2O5X - chains L and H; structure by X-ray diffraction, 2.05 A resolution.

Chain L:
Name: chimeric antibody Fab 1E9-DB3
Source organism: Mus musculus, Homo sapiens
Notes: fragment: light chain; engineered mutation(s): G63S; antibody fragment or engineered binder
Sequence (219 residues; row label = number of the first residue in the row; a row labelled like 27A-27E holds insertion residues (27A, then the next letters in order)):
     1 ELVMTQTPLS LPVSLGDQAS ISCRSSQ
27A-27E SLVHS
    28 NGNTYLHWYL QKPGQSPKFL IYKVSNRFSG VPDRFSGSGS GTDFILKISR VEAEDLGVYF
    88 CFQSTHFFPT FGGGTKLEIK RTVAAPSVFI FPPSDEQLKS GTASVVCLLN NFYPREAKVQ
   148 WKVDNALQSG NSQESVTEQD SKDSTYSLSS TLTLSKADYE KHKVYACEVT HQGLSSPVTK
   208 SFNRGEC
Not modelled in the structure: 214
Disulfides: Cys23-Cys88, Cys134-Cys194

Chain H:
Name: chimeric antibody Fab 1E9-DB3
Source organism: Mus musculus, Homo sapiens
Notes: fragment: heavy chain; engineered mutation(s): L47W, M87T, R100W; antibody fragment or engineered binder
Sequence (227 residues; each row starts with the number of its first residue; note: 17 numbers in that range are skipped by the numbering (no residue carries them; nothing is unmodelled there); a row labelled like 82A-82C holds insertion residues (82A, then the next letters in order)):
     1 QVQLVQSGPE LKKPGETVKI SCKASGYMFT NYGMNWVKQA PGKALKWMGW IN
   52A P
    53 YTGESTFADD FKGRFAFFLE TSATTAYLQI
82A-82C NNL
    83 KNEDTATYFC ARGTTIVW
100A-100B AM
   101 DYWGQGTSVT VSSASTKGPS VFPLAPSSKS TSG
   136 GTAALGCLVK DYFPEPVTV
   156 SW
   162 NSGALTSG
   171 VHTFPAVLQS S
   183 GLYSLSSVVT VPSS
   199 SL
   202 GTQTYICNVN HKPSNTKVDK KV
   226 EPLSC
   232 D
   235 KTHT
Not modelled in the structure: 228-230, 232, 235-238
Disulfides: Cys22-Cys92, Cys142-Cys208

How chain L and chain H interact:
Contacting residue pairs (71):
  His27D(L) with Trp100(H)
  Tyr32(L) with Val99(H); Trp100(H), hydrogen bond
  His34(L) with Val99(H), hydrogen bond (side chain-backbone); Trp100(H), hydrogen bond (side chain-backbone); Ala100A(H)
  Tyr36(L) with Ala100A(H); Met100B(H), hydrogen bond (side chain-backbone); Trp103(H)
  Gln38(L) with Gln39(H), hydrogen bond; Phe91(H)
  Ser43(L) with Phe91(H); Gly104(H), hydrogen bond (side chain-backbone); Gln105(H)
  Pro44(L) with Leu45(H), hydrophobic; Trp103(H)
  Phe46(L) with Ala100A(H), hydrophobic; Met100B(H); Asp101(H)
  Phe55(L) with Tyr102(H)
  Phe87(L) with Ala44(H), hydrophobic; Leu45(H), hydrophobic
  Phe89(L) with Met100B(H), hydrophobic
  Ser91(L) with Trp100(H), hydrogen bond (side chain-backbone)
  Phe94(L) with Thr58(H); Phe59(H)
  Phe95(L) with Trp47(H), hydrophobic; Ala60(H), hydrophobic; Asp61(H)
  Pro96(L) with Trp47(H)
  Phe98(L) with Val37(H), hydrophobic; Leu45(H); Trp47(H); Met100B(H), hydrophobic; Trp103(H), hydrophobic
  Gly100(L) with Ala44(H)
  Phe116(L) with Ser127(H); Ala139(H), hydrophobic
  Phe118(L) with Leu124(H), hydrophobic; Ala125(H); Ala139(H); Leu140(H), hydrophobic
  Ser121(L) with Phe122(H); Pro123(H)
  Glu123(L) with Val121(H); Phe122(H); Pro123(H); Lys221(H), salt bridge
  Gln124(L) with Phe122(H); Lys145(H)
  Ser131(L) with Leu143(H); Lys145(H)
  Val133(L) with Leu124(H), hydrophobic
  Leu135(L) with Phe174(H), hydrophobic; Val190(H), hydrophobic
  Asn137(L) with His172(H), hydrogen bond; Thr192(H)
  Asn138(L) with His172(H)
  Gln160(L) with Val177(H); Leu178(H), hydrogen bond (side chain-backbone); Gln179(H)
  Glu161(L) with Val177(H)
  Ser162(L) with Phe174(H); Pro175(H), hydrogen bond (side chain-backbone); Val177(H)
  Val163(L) with Pro175(H)
  Thr164(L) with Phe174(H)
  Ser174(L) with His172(H); Phe174(H)
  Leu175(L) with Phe174(H)
  Ser176(L) with Phe174(H)
Interface residues without a listed pair, chain L (45 interface residues in all): Asn28, Gln42, Tyr49, Lys50, Thr92, Gly99, Ser127, Thr129, Asp167, Thr180
Interface residues without a listed pair, chain H (43 interface residues in all): Lys46, Thr137, Ala138, Thr173, Ser188

Summary:
Chain L and chain H form an interface of 45 and 43 residues respectively; the contacts include 10 hydrogen
bonds and 1 salt bridge. Polar contacts include Glu123(L)-Lys221(H), Tyr32(L)-Trp100(H) and His34(L)-Val99(H).
Here chain L is chimeric antibody Fab 1E9-DB3 and chain H is chimeric antibody Fab 1E9-DB3, both from Mus
musculus, Homo sapiens. Entry 2O5X (Crystal structure of 1E9 LeuH47Trp/ArgH100Trp, an engineered
Diels-Alderase Fab with nM steroid-binding affinity) was determined by X-ray diffraction, deposited together
with 2O5Y and 2O5Z.
